8SO5 - chains G and L of the 4 polymer chains in the assembly; structure by X-ray diffraction, 2.35 A resolution.

== Chain G ==
Protein: Protein related to penicillin acylase
Source organism: Acidovorax sp. MR-S7
Reference sequence: A0A0A1VBK6 (A0A0A1VBK6_9BURK); residues 1-209 here correspond to UniProt positions 25-233 (UniProt number = residue number + 24)
Sequence (209 residues; each row starts with the number of its first residue):
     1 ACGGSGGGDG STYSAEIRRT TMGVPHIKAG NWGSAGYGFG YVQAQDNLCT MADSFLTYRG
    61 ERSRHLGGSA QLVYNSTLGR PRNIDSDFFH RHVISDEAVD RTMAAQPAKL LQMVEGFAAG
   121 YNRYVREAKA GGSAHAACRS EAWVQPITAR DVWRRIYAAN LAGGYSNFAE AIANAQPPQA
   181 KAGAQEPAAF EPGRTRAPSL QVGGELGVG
Disordered / not traced: 1-10, 180-209
Disulfide bonds: Cys-49/Cys-138

== Chain L ==
Protein: Protein related to penicillin acylase
Source organism: Acidovorax sp. MR-S7
Reference sequence: A0A0A1VBK6 (A0A0A1VBK6_9BURK); residues 1-573 here correspond to UniProt positions 234-806 (UniProt number = residue number + 233)
Sequence (575 residues; each row starts with the number of its first residue):
     1 SNMYGFGTAA TGEGSGLLFG NPHWYWKGPD RFYQAQLTID GEANVSGVSF LGLPVIQIGF
    61 NDSVAWSHTV STARRFGFFQ LSLVPGDPTS YLVDGVPVKM KPATITVPSR NADGSVSDVT
   121 RTLYHSEFGP LVNLAGLNPA LAWSQQTAFA IRDINGENFR TLRTWMRWNQ AKSLDEFIAI
   181 QKEEAGIPWV NTVAVGRGDA KAWYADIGVV PNVSPAQLAR CTTPFGKAFA QALPNVPFFD
   241 GSRSECDWLT DADSVQPGAI GVSRMPSLQR DDYVGNMNDS YWLANVHAPL TGYPAIFGPA
   301 GTSAQTLRTR MGHTMVLERL AGTDGYPGNK ATPAVVREMV LGNRVFSAER FKDEVLDLIC
   361 TPAQWTVNGA AVDAAQACAV LAAWDNRGRK DSRGAHLWDE FWSRVPTASL FTVPFSAADP
   421 LNTPRGINAA AADALRQAMA TAVARVGQSG YALDAPRGEV LYVTRGGTRL PLYGGCGAMG
   481 YFTITCSEND ITQGGYSMDG QPNASNSYMQ VVSFPASGVQ AHTFLTYSLS DDPASPHHGD
   541 YTKAYSAGQW LRVPFTEAEI TGNADYRTAT VKELE
Differences from the reference sequence: conflict Leu-17 (Val250 in A0A0A1VBK6), Pro-85 (Gln318 in A0A0A1VBK6), Asp-87 (Glu320 in A0A0A1VBK6), 20 further conflict positions vs the reference (A0A0A1VBK6) not listed; expression tag (574-575)
Disulfide bonds: Cys-221/Cys-246, Cys-360/Cys-378, Cys-476/Cys-486
Covalent attachments: decanoic acid (DKA) linked to Ser-1
Ligand contacts: decanoic acid (DKA): Pro-22, His-23, Trp-24, Phe-32, Phe-50, Gln-57, Ile-58, His-68, Thr-69, Val-70, Trp-165, Pro-188, Trp-189, Val-190, Asn-278

== Interface between chain G and chain L ==
Residue-residue contacts (18):
  Lys-129(G) / Asn-368(L)  hydrogen bond (side chain-backbone)
  Lys-129(G) / Gly-369(L)
  Lys-129(G) / Ala-370(L)
  Lys-129(G) / Ala-371(L)  hydrogen bond (backbone-backbone)
  Ala-130(G) / Ala-371(L)
  Ala-136(G) / Ala-444(L)
  Ala-137(G) / Ala-444(L)
  Ala-137(G) / Gln-448(L)
  Arg-139(G) / Ala-370(L)
  Arg-139(G) / Ala-371(L)  hydrogen bond (side chain-backbone)
  Ser-140(G) / Val-367(L)
  Ser-140(G) / Asn-368(L)  hydrogen bond (backbone-side chain)
  Ser-140(G) / Val-372(L)
  Glu-141(G) / Asn-368(L)
  Glu-141(G) / Thr-441(L)  hydrogen bond
  Ala-142(G) / Asn-368(L)
  Gln-179(G) / Pro-139(L)
  Gln-179(G) / Ala-140(L)
Also at the interface, not in a pair above, chain G (10 interface residues in all): Gln-176
Also at the interface, not in a pair above, chain L (12 interface residues in all): Ala-440

== Overview ==
Chain G and chain L form an interface of 10 and 12 residues respectively, with 5 hydrogen bonds. Polar
contacts include Lys-129(G)/Asn-368(L), Arg-139(G)/Ala-371(L) and Ser-140(G)/Asn-368(L). Covalently linked
decanoic acid: at Ser-1(L).
Here chain G is Protein related to penicillin acylase and chain L is Protein related to penicillin acylase,
both from Acidovorax sp. MR-S7. Entry 8SO5 (Crystal structure of the engineered quorum quenching acylase MacQ
variant M1 - acylated form) was determined by X-ray diffraction.
